Entry 9L22 (electron microscopy, 3.00 A resolution); this record covers chains C and I of the 12 polymer chains in the assembly.

== Chain C ==
Molecule: Histone H2A type 1-B/E
From: Homo sapiens
UniProt: P04908 (H2A1B_HUMAN); residues 1-129 here correspond to UniProt positions 2-130 (UniProt number = residue number + 1)
Amino-acid sequence (129 residues; numbered 1 to 129; the number before each row is that of its first residue):
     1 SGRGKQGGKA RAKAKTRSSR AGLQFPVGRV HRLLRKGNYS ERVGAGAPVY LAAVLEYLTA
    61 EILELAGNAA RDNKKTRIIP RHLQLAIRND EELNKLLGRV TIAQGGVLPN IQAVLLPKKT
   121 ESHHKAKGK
Disordered / not traced: 1-10, 119-129
Curated features (UniProtKB/Swiss-Prot):
  - modified residue: Ser1 (N-acetylserine), Arg3 (Citrulline), Lys5 (N6-(2-hydroxyisobutyryl)lysine), Lys9 (N6-(2-hydroxyisobutyryl)lysine), Lys13 (N6-(beta-hydroxybutyryl)lysine), Lys36 (N6-(2-hydroxyisobutyryl)lysine), Lys74 (N6-(2-hydroxyisobutyryl)lysine), Lys75 (N6-(2-hydroxyisobutyryl)lysine), Lys95 (N6-(2-hydroxyisobutyryl)lysine), Gln104 (N5-methylglutamine), Lys118 (N6-(2-hydroxyisobutyryl)lysine), Lys119 (N6-crotonyllysine), Thr120 (Phosphothreonine), Lys125 (N6-crotonyllysine)
  - cross-link (Glycyl lysine isopeptide (Lys-Gly)): Lys13 (interchain with G-Cter in ubiquitin), Lys15 (interchain with G-Cter in ubiquitin), Lys119 (interchain with G-Cter in ubiquitin)

== Chain I ==
Molecule: 601 dna_r
From: Homo sapiens
Sequence (189 nucleotides; each row starts with the number of its first residue; numbers below 1 keep their minus sign (DA-94 is residue -94)):
   -94 ATCAGCGACA CCGGCACTGG AATCGGATGT ATATATCTGA CACGTGCCTG GAGACTAGGG
   -34 AGTAATCCCC TTGGCGGTTA AAACGCGGGG GACAGCGCGT ACGTGCGTTT AAGCGGTGCT
    26 AGAGCTGTCT ACGACCAATT GAGCGGCCTC GGCACCGGGA TTCTCGATGG CATCCGGCAT
    86 CACCCGGAT
Disordered / not traced: -94 to -87, 85-94

== How chain C and chain I interact ==
Pairs across the interface (9; chain C residue first):
  Arg11(C) - DA-43(I)  base contact
  Arg11(C) - DG-42(I)  hydrogen bond to the sugar
  Lys15(C) - DA-43(I)  phosphate contact
  Lys15(C) - DG-42(I)  phosphate contact
  Thr16(C) - DA-43(I)  phosphate contact
  Arg17(C) - DA-43(I)  salt bridge to the phosphate
  Arg20(C) - DG-42(I)  salt bridge to the phosphate
  Arg32(C) - DG-44(I)  salt bridge to the phosphate
  Arg42(C) - DG-35(I)  sugar contact
Also at the interface, not in a pair above, chain C (12 interface residues in all): Ala12, Ala14, Gly28, Arg29, Arg77
Also at the interface, not in a pair above, chain I (8 interface residues in all): DC-54, DA-53, DG-45, DA-41

== Summary ==
12 residues of chain C face 8 of chain I across their interface, with 1 hydrogen bond and 3 salt bridges.
Among the polar pairs are Arg11(C)-DG-42(I), Arg17(C)-DA-43(I) and Arg20(C)-DG-42(I).
Here chain C is Histone H2A type 1-B/E and chain I is 601 dna_r, both from Homo sapiens. Entry 9L22
(hDEK-nucleosome complex (conformation 2)) was determined by electron microscopy, deposited together with
9L1X.
